7RCG - chains A and C of the 3 polymer chains in the assembly; structure by X-ray diffraction, 2.37 A resolution.

# Chain A
Molecule: I-OnuI_e-hPD1-f
Source organism: Synthetic construct
Amino-acid sequence (300 residues; each row starts with the number of its first residue):
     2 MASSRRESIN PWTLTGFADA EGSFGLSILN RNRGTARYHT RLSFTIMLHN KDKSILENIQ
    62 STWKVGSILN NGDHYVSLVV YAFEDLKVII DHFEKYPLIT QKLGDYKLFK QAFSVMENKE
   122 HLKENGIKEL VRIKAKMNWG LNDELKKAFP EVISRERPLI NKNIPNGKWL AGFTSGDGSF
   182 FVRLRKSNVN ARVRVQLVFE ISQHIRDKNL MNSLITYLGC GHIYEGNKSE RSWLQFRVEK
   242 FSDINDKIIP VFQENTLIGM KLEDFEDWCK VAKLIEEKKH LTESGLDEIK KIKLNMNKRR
Not modelled in the structure: 2-5, 33, 189-192, 230-231, 300-301
Ion coordination: Ca2+ site 1: Ala21, Asp178 (shared with 1 residue of chain B; DC16(C) of chain C); Ca2+ site 2: Glu22, Gly177 (shared with 1 residue of chain B; DT15(C) of chain C); Na+ site 1 near Ser78 (its only coordinating residue here); Na+ site 2 near Glu201 (its only coordinating residue here); Na+ site 3: Ser243, Asp244; Na+ site 4: Asp265 (shared with 1 residue of chain B)

# Chain C
Molecule: 26-nt DNA strand
Sequence (26 nucleotides; each row starts with the number of its first residue):
     1 CCGCGCCTGT GGGATCTGCA TGCCCC
Ion coordination: Ca2+ site 1: DT15 (shared with Glu22(A), Gly177(A) of chain A; 1 residue of chain B); Ca2+ site 2: DC16 (shared with Ala21(A), Asp178(A) of chain A; 1 residue of chain B)

# How chain A and chain C interact
Pairs across the interface - 55 pairs, chain A then chain C:
  Ala21(A) - DC16(C)  phosphate contact
  Glu22(A) - DT15(C)  sugar contact
  Glu22(A) - DC16(C)  phosphate contact
  Gly23(A) - DC16(C)  sugar contact
  Gly23(A) - DT17(C)  phosphate contact
  Ser24(A) - DC16(C)  sugar contact
  Ser24(A) - DT17(C)  hydrogen bond to the phosphate
  Leu30(A) - DC19(C)  sugar contact
  Leu30(A) - DA20(C)  phosphate contact
  His40(A) - DT21(C)  base contact
  His40(A) - DG22(C)  hydrogen bond to the base
  Arg42(A) - DC19(C)  base contact
  Arg42(A) - DA20(C)  base contact
  Thr46(A) - DT17(C)  base contact
  Met48(A) - DT15(C)  sugar contact
  Met48(A) - DC16(C)  base contact
  Met48(A) - DT17(C)  base contact
  Leu49(A) - DT15(C)  phosphate contact
  His50(A) - DA14(C)  salt bridge to the phosphate
  His50(A) - DT15(C)  hydrogen bond to the phosphate
  Tyr76(A) - DG13(C)  phosphate contact
  Tyr76(A) - DA14(C)  hydrogen bond to the phosphate
  Tyr76(A) - DT15(C)  base contact
  Lys103(A) - DT17(C)  salt bridge to the phosphate
  Asn139(A) - DT17(C)  phosphate contact
  Asn139(A) - DG18(C)  hydrogen bond to the phosphate
  Trp140(A) - DT17(C)  sugar contact
  Trp140(A) - DG18(C)  hydrogen bond to the phosphate
  Gly141(A) - DG18(C)  phosphate contact
  Asn143(A) - DC19(C)  hydrogen bond to the phosphate
  Asp178(A) - DC16(C)  phosphate contact
  Arg186(A) - DG5(C)  base contact
  Arg195(A) - DC4(C)  phosphate contact
  Arg195(A) - DG5(C)  hydrogen bond to the base
  His223(A) - DC6(C)  salt bridge to the phosphate
  His223(A) - DC7(C)  salt bridge to the phosphate
  Tyr225(A) - DC6(C)  sugar contact
  Tyr225(A) - DC7(C)  base contact
  Tyr225(A) - DT8(C)  base contact
  Gly227(A) - DG9(C)  phosphate contact
  Asn228(A) - DG9(C)  hydrogen bond to the phosphate
  Arg232(A) - DT10(C)  base contact
  Trp234(A) - DT10(C)  base contact
  Gln236(A) - DG9(C)  hydrogen bond to the base
  Gln236(A) - DT10(C)  hydrogen bond to the base
  Arg238(A) - DC7(C)  base contact
  Arg238(A) - DT8(C)  hydrogen bond to the base
  Arg238(A) - DG9(C)  hydrogen bond to the base
  Glu240(A) - DG5(C)  sugar contact
  Glu240(A) - DC6(C)  base contact
  Glu240(A) - DC7(C)  hydrogen bond to the base
  Lys241(A) - DG5(C)  phosphate contact
  Lys241(A) - DC6(C)  phosphate contact
  Phe242(A) - DG5(C)  hydrogen bond to the phosphate
  His281(A) - DC4(C)  salt bridge to the phosphate
Other interface residues (no listed pair), chain A (40 interface residues in all): Phe25, Ser28, Arg32, Lys135, Met138, Arg193, Val196, Arg207
Other interface residues (no listed pair), chain C (19 interface residues in all): DG3, DG11

# Summary
40 residues of chain A face 19 of chain C across their interface; the contacts include 15 hydrogen bonds and 5
salt bridges. Polar contacts include His40(A)-DG22(C), Arg195(A)-DG5(C) and Gln236(A)-DG9(C). Ala21(A),
Asp178(A) and DC16(C) form the Ca2+ site 2.
Chain A is I-OnuI_e-hPD1-f (Synthetic construct) and chain C is a 26-nt DNA strand; the structure,
I-OnuI_e-hPD1-f final stage reengineered variant of I-OnuI, was determined by X-ray diffraction.
